Entry 6KQN (X-ray diffraction, 3.49 A resolution); this record covers chains C and H of the 9 polymer chains in the assembly.

== Chain C ==
Name: DNA-directed RNA polymerase subunit beta
Organism: Thermus thermophilus (strain HB8 / ATCC 27634 / DSM 579)
Notes: EC 2.7.7.6
UniProtKB: Q8RQE9 (RPOB_THET8); residue numbers follow UniProt; this construct covers 1-1119
Amino-acid sequence (1119 residues; row label = number of the first residue in the row):
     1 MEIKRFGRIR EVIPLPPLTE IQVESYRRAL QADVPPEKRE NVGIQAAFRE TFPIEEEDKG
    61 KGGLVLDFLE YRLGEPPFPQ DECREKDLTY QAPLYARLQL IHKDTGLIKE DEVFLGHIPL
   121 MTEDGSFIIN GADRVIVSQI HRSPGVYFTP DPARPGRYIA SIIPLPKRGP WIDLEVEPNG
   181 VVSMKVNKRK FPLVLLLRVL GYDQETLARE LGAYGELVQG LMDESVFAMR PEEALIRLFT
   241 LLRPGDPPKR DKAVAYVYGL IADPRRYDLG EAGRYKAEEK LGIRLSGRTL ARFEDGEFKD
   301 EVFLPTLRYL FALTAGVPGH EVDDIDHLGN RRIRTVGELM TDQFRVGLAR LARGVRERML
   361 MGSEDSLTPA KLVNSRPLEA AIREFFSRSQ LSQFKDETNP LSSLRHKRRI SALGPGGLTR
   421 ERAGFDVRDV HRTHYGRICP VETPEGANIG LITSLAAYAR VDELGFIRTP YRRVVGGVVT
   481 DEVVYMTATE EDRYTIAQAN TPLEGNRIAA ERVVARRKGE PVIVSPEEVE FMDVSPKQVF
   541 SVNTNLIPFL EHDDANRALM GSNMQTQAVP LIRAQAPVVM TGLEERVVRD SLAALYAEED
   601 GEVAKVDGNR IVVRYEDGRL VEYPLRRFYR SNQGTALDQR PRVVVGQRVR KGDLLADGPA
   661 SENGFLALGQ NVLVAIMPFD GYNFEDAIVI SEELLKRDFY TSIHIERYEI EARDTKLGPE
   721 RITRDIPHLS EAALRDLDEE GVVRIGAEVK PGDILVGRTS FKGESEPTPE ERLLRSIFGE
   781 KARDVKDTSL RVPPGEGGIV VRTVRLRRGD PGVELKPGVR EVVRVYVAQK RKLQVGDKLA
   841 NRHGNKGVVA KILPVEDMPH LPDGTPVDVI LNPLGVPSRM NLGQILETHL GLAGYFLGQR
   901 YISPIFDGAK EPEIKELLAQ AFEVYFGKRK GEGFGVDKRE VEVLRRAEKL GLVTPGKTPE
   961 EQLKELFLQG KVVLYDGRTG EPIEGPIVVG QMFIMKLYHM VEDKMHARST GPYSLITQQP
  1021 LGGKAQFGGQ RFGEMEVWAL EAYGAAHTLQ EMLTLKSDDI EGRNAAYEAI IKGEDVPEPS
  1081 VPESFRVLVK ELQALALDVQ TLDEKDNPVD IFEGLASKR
Not modelled in the structure: 57-62, 1119

== Chain H ==
Molecule: 27-nt DNA strand
Sequence (27 nucleotides; numbered 1 to 27; the number before each row is that of its first residue):
     1 TATAATGGGA GCTGTCACGG ATGCAGG
Not modelled in the structure: 25-27

== Interface between chain C and chain H ==
Residue-residue contacts (20; chain C residue first):
  Arg142(C) with DG14(H), base contact
  Lys167(C) with DC12(H), hydrogen bond to the sugar
  Gly169(C) with DC12(H), sugar contact
  Pro170(C) with DT13(H), phosphate contact
  Trp171(C) with DC12(H), phosphate contact; DT13(H), hydrogen bond to the phosphate
  Arg243(C) with DG9(H), hydrogen bond to the base; DA10(H), hydrogen bond to the base; DG11(H), base contact
  Tyr256(C) with DG11(H), hydrogen bond to the base
  Arg266(C) with DG11(H), hydrogen bond to the base
  Ile325(C) with DG14(H), base contact
  Asp326(C) with DG14(H), hydrogen bond to the base
  Arg331(C) with DG14(H), base contact
  Gly416(C) with DC12(H), base contact
  Leu418(C) with DG14(H), base contact
  Glu421(C) with DT15(H), sugar contact
  Arg422(C) with DT13(H), base contact; DG14(H), salt bridge to the phosphate; DT15(H), salt bridge to the phosphate
Other interface residues (no listed pair), chain C (22 interface residues in all): His141, Pro166, Gly245, Asp246, Pro247, Asp426, Val427
Other interface residues (no listed pair), chain H (8 interface residues in all): DG7

== In short ==
The interface between chain C and chain H involves 22 residues on one side and 8 on the other; the contacts
include 7 hydrogen bonds and 2 salt bridges. Polar contacts include Arg243(C)-DG9(H), Arg243(C)-DA10(H) and
Tyr256(C)-DG11(H).
Chain C is DNA-directed RNA polymerase subunit beta (Thermus thermophilus (strain HB8 / ATCC 27634 / DSM 579))
and chain H is a 27-nt DNA strand; the structure, Thermus thermophilus initial transcription complex
comprising sigma A and 5'-triphosphate RNA of 6 nt, was determined by X-ray diffraction together with 6KQD,
6KQE, 6KQF, 6KQG, 6KQH, 6KQL and 6 further entries from the same study.
